PDB entry 9KYW | electron microscopy, 6.70 A resolution (low resolution: residue-level contacts below are approximate; hydrogen-bond / salt-bridge calls are withheld) | chains B and L of the 3 polymer chains in the assembly

[Chain B (and L)]
Name: Portal protein
Source organism: Salmonella phage P22
Notes: chain L of this document is another copy of the same molecule, construct and numbering; everything in this record applies to it too
Reference sequence: P26744 (PORTL_BPP22); numbering as in UniProt (aligned over 1-725)
Sequence (725 residues; each row starts with the number of its first residue):
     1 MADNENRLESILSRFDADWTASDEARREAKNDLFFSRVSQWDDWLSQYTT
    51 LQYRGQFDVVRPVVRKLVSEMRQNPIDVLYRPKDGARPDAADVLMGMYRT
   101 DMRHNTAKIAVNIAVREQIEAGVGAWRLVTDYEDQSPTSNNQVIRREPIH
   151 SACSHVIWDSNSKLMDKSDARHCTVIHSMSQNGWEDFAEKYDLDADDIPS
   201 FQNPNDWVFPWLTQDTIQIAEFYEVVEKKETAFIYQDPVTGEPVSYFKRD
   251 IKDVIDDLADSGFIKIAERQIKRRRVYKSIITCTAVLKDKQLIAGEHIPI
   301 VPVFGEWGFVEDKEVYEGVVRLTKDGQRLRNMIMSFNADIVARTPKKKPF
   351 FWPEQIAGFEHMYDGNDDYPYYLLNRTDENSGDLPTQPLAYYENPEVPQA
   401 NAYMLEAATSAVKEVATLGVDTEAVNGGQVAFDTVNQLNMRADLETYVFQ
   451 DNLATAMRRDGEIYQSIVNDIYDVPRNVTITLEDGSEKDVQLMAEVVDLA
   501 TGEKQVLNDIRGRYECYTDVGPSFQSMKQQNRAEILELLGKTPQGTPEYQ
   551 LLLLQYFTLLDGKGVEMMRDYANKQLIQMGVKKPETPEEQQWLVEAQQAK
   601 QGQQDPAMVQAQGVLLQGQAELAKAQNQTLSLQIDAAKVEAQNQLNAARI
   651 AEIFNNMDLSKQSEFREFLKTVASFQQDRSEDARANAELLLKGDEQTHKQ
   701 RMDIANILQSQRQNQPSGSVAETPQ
Disordered / not traced: 1-5, 198-216, 378-387, 419-442, 600-725

[How chain B and chain L interact]
Contacting residue pairs (128):
  Trp-44(B) / Tyr-53(L)
  Trp-44(B) / Arg-54(L)
  Tyr-48(B) / Gln-52(L)
  Tyr-48(B) / Tyr-53(L)
  Tyr-48(B) / Asp-339(L)
  Thr-50(B) / Arg-343(L)
  Thr-50(B) / Thr-344(L)
  Gln-52(B) / Thr-344(L)
  Gln-52(B) / Lys-346(L)
  Arg-81(B) / Arg-103(L)
  Arg-81(B) / Thr-481(L)
  Arg-81(B) / Glu-487(L)
  Met-165(B) / Ile-109(L)
  Lys-229(B) / Lys-190(L)
  Ile-234(B) / Pro-137(L)
  Pro-243(B) / Pro-137(L)
  Pro-243(B) / Thr-138(L)
  Ala-267(B) / Asn-140(L)
  Glu-268(B) / Tyr-132(L)
  Arg-269(B) / Tyr-132(L)
  Arg-269(B) / Glu-133(L)
  Arg-269(B) / Asp-134(L)
  Arg-269(B) / Gln-135(L)
  Arg-269(B) / Ser-136(L)
  Arg-269(B) / Ser-139(L)
  Arg-269(B) / Asn-140(L)
  Arg-269(B) / Asn-141(L)
  Gln-270(B) / Tyr-132(L)
  Gln-270(B) / Gln-135(L)
  Ile-271(B) / Gln-135(L)
  Ile-271(B) / Ser-136(L)
  Ile-271(B) / Pro-137(L)
  Phe-309(B) / His-150(L)
  Phe-309(B) / Ser-151(L)
  Val-310(B) / Arg-37(L)
  Glu-311(B) / Lys-30(L)
  Asp-312(B) / His-155(L)
  Leu-322(B) / Gln-56(L)
  Leu-322(B) / Asp-58(L)
  Asp-325(B) / Tyr-53(L)
  Asp-325(B) / Gly-55(L)
  Asp-325(B) / Gln-56(L)
  Asp-325(B) / Phe-57(L)
  Gly-326(B) / Phe-57(L)
  Leu-329(B) / Ala-338(L)
  Met-332(B) / Ala-338(L)
  Met-332(B) / Val-341(L)
  Met-332(B) / Ala-342(L)
  Ile-333(B) / Val-341(L)
  Phe-336(B) / Val-341(L)
  Phe-336(B) / Arg-343(L)
  Phe-336(B) / Pro-345(L)
  Asp-339(B) / Pro-345(L)
  Asp-339(B) / Lys-346(L)
  Ile-340(B) / Pro-345(L)
  Arg-343(B) / Pro-345(L)
  Arg-343(B) / Lys-346(L)
  Lys-348(B) / Tyr-369(L)
  Lys-348(B) / Pro-370(L)
  Lys-348(B) / Tyr-372(L)
  Pro-349(B) / Pro-370(L)
  Pro-349(B) / Tyr-371(L)
  Pro-349(B) / Tyr-372(L)
  Phe-350(B) / Tyr-363(L)
  Phe-350(B) / Leu-374(L)
  Phe-350(B) / Leu-389(L)
  Phe-350(B) / Tyr-391(L)
  Phe-351(B) / Tyr-371(L)
  Phe-351(B) / Tyr-372(L)
  Phe-351(B) / Leu-373(L)
  Phe-351(B) / Leu-374(L)
  Trp-352(B) / Leu-374(L)
  Trp-352(B) / Asn-375(L)
  Trp-352(B) / Arg-376(L)
  Pro-353(B) / Leu-373(L)
  Pro-353(B) / Leu-374(L)
  Ile-356(B) / Tyr-371(L)
  Tyr-363(B) / Pro-370(L)
  Tyr-363(B) / Tyr-371(L)
  Asp-364(B) / Pro-370(L)
  Ala-390(B) / Pro-388(L)
  Tyr-392(B) / Lys-347(L)
  Tyr-392(B) / Pro-349(L)
  Tyr-392(B) / Tyr-391(L)
  Glu-393(B) / Tyr-391(L)
  Pro-395(B) / Pro-345(L)
  Pro-395(B) / Lys-346(L)
  Pro-398(B) / Gln-399(L)
  Ala-400(B) / Val-397(L)
  Ala-400(B) / Gln-399(L)
  Tyr-403(B) / Asn-401(L)
  Tyr-403(B) / Ala-402(L)
  Tyr-403(B) / Leu-405(L)
  Tyr-403(B) / Glu-406(L)
  Met-404(B) / Asn-337(L)
  Met-404(B) / Val-397(L)
  Glu-414(B) / Pro-62(L)
  Val-415(B) / Asp-58(L)
  Val-415(B) / Val-59(L)
  Val-415(B) / Pro-62(L)
  Val-415(B) / Arg-65(L)
  Ala-416(B) / Arg-65(L)
  Leu-418(B) / Pro-62(L)
  Asp-443(B) / Ser-69(L)
  Thr-446(B) / Arg-65(L)
  Tyr-447(B) / Val-64(L)
  Tyr-447(B) / Arg-65(L)
  Tyr-447(B) / Val-68(L)
  Tyr-447(B) / Arg-72(L)
  Thr-455(B) / Asn-105(L)
  Thr-455(B) / Ile-109(L)
  Arg-458(B) / Asn-105(L)
  Glu-483(B) / Lys-563(L)
  Arg-513(B) / Asp-134(L)
  Phe-524(B) / Lys-563(L)
  Asn-531(B) / Asp-561(L)
  Asn-531(B) / Gly-564(L)
  Asn-531(B) / Val-565(L)
  Leu-538(B) / Tyr-556(L)
  Lys-541(B) / Tyr-549(L)
  Pro-543(B) / Gln-544(L)
  Pro-543(B) / Tyr-549(L)
  Glu-548(B) / Tyr-571(L)
  Leu-552(B) / Met-568(L)
  Gln-555(B) / Gly-564(L)
  Gln-555(B) / Met-567(L)
  Gln-555(B) / Met-568(L)
  Val-581(B) / Tyr-571(L)
Interface residues without a listed pair, chain B (85 interface residues in all): Asp-84, Lys-163, Ala-232, Gly-241, Lys-272, Glu-306, Trp-307, Val-315, Arg-328, Lys-347, Glu-360, Tyr-391, Thr-417, Glu-515, Tyr-517, Met-527, Glu-534, Ile-535, Leu-551, Leu-559
Interface residues without a listed pair, chain L (86 interface residues in all): Val-38, Arg-61, Lys-66, Thr-100, His-104, Thr-106, Arg-116, Phe-359, Glu-396, Thr-479, Arg-532, Phe-557

[Summary]
Chain B and chain L form an interface of 85 and 86 residues respectively.
Both chains are Portal protein (Salmonella phage P22). Entry 9KYW (The scaffold C-loop of phage P22) was
determined by electron microscopy, deposited together with 9JG6, 9JGA, 9KYV, 9KYX and 9KYY.
